7P1T - chains A and G of the 60 polymer chains in the assembly; structure by electron microscopy, 2.29 A resolution.

Chain A (and G):
Protein: 29 kDa antigen, Cfp29
Source organism: Mycobacterium tuberculosis
Notes: EC 3.4.-.-; chain G of this document is another copy of the same molecule, construct and numbering; everything in this record applies to it too
UniProtKB: A0A045HTX8 (A0A045HTX8_MYCTX); numbering as in UniProt (aligned over 1-265)
Chain sequence (265 residues; each row starts with the number of its first residue):
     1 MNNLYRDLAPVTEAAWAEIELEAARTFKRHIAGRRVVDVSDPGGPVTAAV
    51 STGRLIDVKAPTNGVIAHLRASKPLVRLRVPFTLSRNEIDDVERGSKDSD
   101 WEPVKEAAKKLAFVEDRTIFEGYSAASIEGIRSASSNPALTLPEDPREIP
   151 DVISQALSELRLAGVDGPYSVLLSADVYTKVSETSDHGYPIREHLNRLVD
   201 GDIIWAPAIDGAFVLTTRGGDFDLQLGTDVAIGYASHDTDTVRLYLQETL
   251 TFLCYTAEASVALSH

Chain A / chain G interface:
Contacting residue pairs (25):
  M1(A) with A9(G); V11(G); T12(G); E13(G), hydrogen bond (backbone-backbone); E93(G)
  N2(A) with T12(G); E93(G)
  N3(A) with T12(G); D90(G), hydrogen bond (side chain-backbone); E93(G), hydrogen bond (backbone-side chain)
  Y5(A) with P10(G), hydrogen bond (side chain-backbone); V11(G); T12(G); R86(G); I89(G); D90(G), hydrogen bond
  L8(A) with D7(G); L8(G); P10(G), hydrophobic
  P45(A) with E93(G); R94(G)
  V46(A) with E93(G); R94(G); G95(G)
  R77(A) with R94(G)

Summary:
8 residues of chain A face 13 of chain G across their interface, with 5 hydrogen bonds. Polar pairs include
N3(A)-D90(G), N3(A)-E93(G) and Y5(A)-P10(G).
Both chains are 29 kDa antigen, Cfp29 (Mycobacterium tuberculosis). Entry 7P1T (Cryo-EM structure of
encapsulin from Mycobacterium tuberculosis) was determined by electron microscopy (same publication as 9GOT,
9HQ7 and 9HQC).
